Entry 8G8V (X-ray diffraction, 2.03 A resolution); this record covers chains A and B.

# Chain A (and B)
Molecule: GTP cyclohydrolase FolE2
From: Burkholderia pseudomallei
Notes: EC 3.5.4.16; chain B of this document is another copy of the same molecule, construct and numbering; everything in this record applies to it too
UniProtKB: A8ENW0 (A8ENW0_BURPE); residues 1-269 here correspond to UniProt positions 25-293 (UniProt number = residue number + 24)
Amino-acid sequence (303 residues; each row starts with the number of its first residue; numbers below 1 keep their minus sign (Met-33 is residue -33)):
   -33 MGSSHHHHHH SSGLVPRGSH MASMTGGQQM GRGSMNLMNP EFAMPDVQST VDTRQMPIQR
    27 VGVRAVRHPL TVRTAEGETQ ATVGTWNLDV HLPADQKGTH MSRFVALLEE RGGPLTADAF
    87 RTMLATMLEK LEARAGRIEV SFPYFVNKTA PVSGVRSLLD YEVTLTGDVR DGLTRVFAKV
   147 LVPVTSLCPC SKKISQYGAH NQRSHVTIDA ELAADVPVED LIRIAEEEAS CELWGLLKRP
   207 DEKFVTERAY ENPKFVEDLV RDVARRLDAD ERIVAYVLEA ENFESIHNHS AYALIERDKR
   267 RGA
Disordered / not traced: -33 to 13, 268-269
Modified residues: Cys154 (3-sulfinoalanine; CSD); Cys156 (S-nitroso-cysteine; SNC)
Construct notes: initiating methionine (-33); expression tag (-32 to 0)
Metal / ion sites: Na+ near Glu208 (its only coordinating residue here)
Small-molecule neighbours:
  - sulfite ion (SO3), molecule 1: Gly64, Thr65, Met67
  - sulfite ion (SO3), molecule 2: Glu105, Thr132, Phe143, Lys145, Asp175
  - sulfite ion (SO3), molecule 3: Phe221, Val222, Glu223

# How chain A and chain B interact
Contacting residue pairs (93):
  Thr16(A) - Arg227(B)
  Thr19(A) - Arg231(B)
  Arg20(A) - Lys220(B)
  Arg20(A) - Asp224(B)  salt bridge
  Arg20(A) - Arg227(B)  hydrogen bond (backbone-side chain)
  Arg20(A) - Asp228(B)  salt bridge
  Met22(A) - Arg227(B)  hydrogen bond (backbone-side chain)
  Met22(A) - Ala230(B)  hydrophobic
  Met22(A) - Arg231(B)
  Met22(A) - Asp234(B)
  Met22(A) - Ile261(B)  hydrophobic
  Met22(A) - Arg263(B)  hydrogen bond
  Pro23(A) - Arg263(B)
  Ile24(A) - Glu223(B)
  Ile24(A) - Val226(B)  hydrophobic
  Ile24(A) - Arg227(B)
  Ile24(A) - Leu260(B)
  Ile24(A) - Ile261(B)  hydrophobic
  Gln25(A) - Leu260(B)  hydrogen bond (backbone-backbone)
  Gln25(A) - Ile261(B)
  Gln25(A) - Glu262(B)  hydrogen bond (side chain-backbone)
  Arg26(A) - Tyr258(B)
  Arg26(A) - Ala259(B)
  Arg26(A) - Leu260(B)  hydrogen bond (backbone-backbone)
  Val27(A) - Glu223(B)
  Val27(A) - Tyr258(B)
  Val27(A) - Ala259(B)  hydrophobic
  Gly28(A) - Ala257(B)
  Gly28(A) - Tyr258(B)  hydrogen bond (backbone-backbone)
  Val29(A) - His255(B)
  Val29(A) - Ser256(B)
  Arg30(A) - Glu247(B)  salt bridge
  Arg30(A) - His255(B)
  Arg30(A) - Ser256(B)  hydrogen bond (backbone-backbone)
  Arg30(A) - Tyr258(B)
  Ala31(A) - His255(B)
  Val32(A) - His255(B)
  Leu58(A) - Glu223(B)
  Leu58(A) - Arg227(B)
  Pro59(A) - Arg227(B)  hydrogen bond (backbone-side chain)
  Ala60(A) - Arg227(B)
  Gln62(A) - Arg227(B)  hydrogen bond (backbone-side chain)
  Lys63(A) - Glu223(B)
  Lys63(A) - Asp224(B)  salt bridge
  Lys63(A) - Arg227(B)  hydrogen bond (backbone-side chain)
  Gly64(A) - Glu223(B)
  Thr65(A) - Glu223(B)  hydrogen bond (backbone-side chain)
  Val71(A) - His255(B)
  Lys220(A) - Arg20(B)
  Glu223(A) - Ile24(B)
  Glu223(A) - Val27(B)
  Glu223(A) - Leu58(B)
  Glu223(A) - Lys63(B)
  Glu223(A) - Gly64(B)
  Glu223(A) - Thr65(B)  hydrogen bond (side chain-backbone)
  Asp224(A) - Arg20(B)  salt bridge
  Asp224(A) - Lys63(B)  salt bridge
  Val226(A) - Ile24(B)  hydrophobic
  Arg227(A) - Thr16(B)
  Arg227(A) - Arg20(B)  hydrogen bond (side chain-backbone)
  Arg227(A) - Met22(B)  hydrogen bond (side chain-backbone)
  Arg227(A) - Ile24(B)
  Arg227(A) - Leu58(B)
  Arg227(A) - Pro59(B)  hydrogen bond (side chain-backbone)
  Arg227(A) - Ala60(B)  hydrogen bond (side chain-backbone)
  Arg227(A) - Gln62(B)  hydrogen bond (side chain-backbone)
  Arg227(A) - Lys63(B)  hydrogen bond (side chain-backbone)
  Asp228(A) - Arg20(B)  salt bridge
  Ala230(A) - Met22(B)  hydrophobic
  Arg231(A) - Thr19(B)
  Arg231(A) - Met22(B)
  Glu247(A) - Arg30(B)  salt bridge
  Asn254(A) - Ala31(B)
  His255(A) - Val29(B)
  His255(A) - Arg30(B)
  His255(A) - Ala31(B)
  His255(A) - Val32(B)
  His255(A) - Val71(B)
  Ser256(A) - Val29(B)
  Ser256(A) - Arg30(B)  hydrogen bond (backbone-backbone)
  Ala257(A) - Gly28(B)
  Tyr258(A) - Val27(B)
  Tyr258(A) - Gly28(B)  hydrogen bond (backbone-backbone)
  Tyr258(A) - Arg30(B)
  Ala259(A) - Arg26(B)
  Leu260(A) - Ile24(B)
  Leu260(A) - Gln25(B)  hydrogen bond (backbone-backbone)
  Leu260(A) - Arg26(B)  hydrogen bond (backbone-backbone)
  Ile261(A) - Met22(B)  hydrophobic
  Ile261(A) - Ile24(B)  hydrophobic
  Ile261(A) - Gln25(B)
  Glu262(A) - Gln25(B)  hydrogen bond (backbone-side chain)
  Arg263(A) - Met22(B)
Other interface residues (no listed pair), chain A (45 interface residues in all): Met67, Phe221, Val222, Asp234
Other interface residues (no listed pair), chain B (44 interface residues in all): Pro23, Met67, Val222, Asn254

# Overview
Chain A and chain B form an interface of 45 and 44 residues respectively; the contacts include 24 hydrogen
bonds and 8 salt bridges. Among the polar pairs are Arg20(A)-Asp224(B), Arg20(A)-Asp228(B) and
Arg30(A)-Glu247(B). Ligands of chain A: 3 copies of sulfite ion.
Chain A and chain B are both GTP cyclohydrolase FolE2 (Burkholderia pseudomallei); the structure, GTP
Cyclohydrolase-IB with sodium, was determined by X-ray diffraction, deposited together with 8TCC and 8G6C.
